2WKV - chains A and C of the 4 polymer chains in the assembly; structure by X-ray diffraction, 2.50 A resolution.

[Chain A (and C)]
Name: Acetyl-CoA acetyltransferase
Source organism: Zoogloea ramigera
Notes: EC 2.3.1.9; fragment: 2-11, 12-292; chain C of this document is another copy of the same molecule, construct and numbering; everything in this record applies to it too
UniProtKB: P07097 (THIL_ZOORA); the construct has insertions or renumbered stretches relative to UniProt, so the offset changes along the chain: 1-10 = UniProt 2-11; 12-392 = UniProt 12-392
Chain sequence (392 residues; each row starts with the number of its first residue):
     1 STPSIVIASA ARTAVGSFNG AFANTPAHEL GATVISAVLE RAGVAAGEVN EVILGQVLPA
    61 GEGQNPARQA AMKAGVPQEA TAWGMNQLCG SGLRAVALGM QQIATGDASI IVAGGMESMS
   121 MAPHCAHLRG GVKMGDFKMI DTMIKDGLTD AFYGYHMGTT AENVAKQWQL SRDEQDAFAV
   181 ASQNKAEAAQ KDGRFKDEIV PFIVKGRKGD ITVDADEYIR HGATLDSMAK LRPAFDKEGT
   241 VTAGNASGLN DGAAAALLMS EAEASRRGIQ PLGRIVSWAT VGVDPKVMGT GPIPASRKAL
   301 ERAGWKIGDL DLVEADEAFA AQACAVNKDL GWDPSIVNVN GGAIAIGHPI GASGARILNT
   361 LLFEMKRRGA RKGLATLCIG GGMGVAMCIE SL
Disordered / not traced: 1-3
Differences from the reference sequence: engineered mutation Asp316 (Asn in P07097)
Residues lining bound ligands: coenzyme A (COA): Cys89, Leu148, His156, Met157, Gln183, Arg220, Ser227, Met228, Leu231, Ala234, Phe235, Thr242, Ala243, Gly244, Ala246, Ser247, Gly248, Leu249, Met288, Ala318, Phe319, His348, Ile350
UniProt features mapped onto this chain:
  - active site: Cys89 (Acyl-thioester intermediate), His348 (Proton acceptor), Cys378 (Proton acceptor)

[How chain A and chain C interact]
Residue-residue contacts (16):
  Leu128(A) - Leu128(C)  hydrophobic
  Leu128(A) - Gly131(C)
  Leu128(A) - Val132(C)  hydrogen bond (backbone-backbone)
  Leu128(A) - Phe137(C)  hydrophobic
  Arg129(A) - Gly131(C)
  Arg129(A) - Val132(C)
  Arg129(A) - Lys133(C)  hydrogen bond (side chain-backbone)
  Arg129(A) - Met134(C)
  Gly131(A) - Leu128(C)
  Gly131(A) - Arg129(C)
  Gly131(A) - Gly131(C)
  Val132(A) - Leu128(C)  hydrogen bond (backbone-backbone)
  Val132(A) - Arg129(C)
  Lys133(A) - Arg129(C)  hydrogen bond (backbone-side chain)
  Met134(A) - Arg129(C)
  Phe137(A) - Leu128(C)  hydrophobic
Also at the interface, not in a pair above, chain A (8 interface residues in all): Gly130
Also at the interface, not in a pair above, chain C (8 interface residues in all): Gly130

[In short]
The chain A/chain C interface involves 8 residues from each chain, with 4 hydrogen bonds. Polar contacts
include Arg129(A)-Lys133(C) and Leu128(A)-Val132(C). Ligands of chain A: coenzyme A. UniProt lists 3
active-site residues on chain A.
Chain A and chain C are both Acetyl-CoA acetyltransferase (Zoogloea ramigera); the structure, Biosynthetic
thiolase from Z. ramigera. complex of the N316D mutant with coenzyme A, was determined by X-ray diffraction,
deposited together with 2WKT, 2WKU, 2WL4, 2WL5 and 2WL6.
